4YS3 - chains G and I of the 10 polymer chains in the assembly; structure by X-ray diffraction, 3.00 A resolution.

# Chain G
Molecule: Histone H2A
Organism: Xenopus laevis
UniProtKB: Q6AZJ8 (Q6AZJ8_XENLA); residues 1014-1120 here correspond to UniProt positions 15-121 (UniProt number = residue number - 999)
Amino-acid sequence (107 residues; each row starts with the number of its first residue):
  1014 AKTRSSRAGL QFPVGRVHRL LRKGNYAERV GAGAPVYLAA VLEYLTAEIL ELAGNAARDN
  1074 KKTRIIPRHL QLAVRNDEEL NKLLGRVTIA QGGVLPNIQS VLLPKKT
Unresolved in the structure: 1120

# Chain I
Molecule: 147-nt DNA strand
Sequence (147 nucleotides; numbered 1 to 147; the number before each row is that of its first residue):
     1 ATCAATATCC ACCTGCAGAT ACTACCAAAA GTGTATTTGG AAACTGCTCC ATCAAAAGGC
    61 ATGTTCAGCT GGAATCCAGC TGAACATGCC TTTTGATGGA GCAGTTTCCA AATACACTTT
   121 TGGTAGTATC TGCAGGTGGA TATTGAT

# Chain G / chain I interface
Pairs across the interface (16):
  Arg1029(G) with DG122(I), hydrogen bond to the phosphate; DG123(I), salt bridge to the phosphate
  Arg1035(G) with DT113(I), salt bridge to the phosphate
  Arg1042(G) with DA112(I), sugar contact; DT113(I), phosphate contact
  Val1043(G) with DA112(I), sugar contact; DT113(I), hydrogen bond to the phosphate
  Gly1044(G) with DA112(I), phosphate contact
  Ala1045(G) with DA112(I), hydrogen bond to the phosphate
  Lys1075(G) with DC133(I), phosphate contact; DA134(I), salt bridge to the phosphate
  Thr1076(G) with DG132(I), sugar contact; DC133(I), hydrogen bond to the phosphate
  Arg1077(G) with DG132(I), hydrogen bond to the sugar; DC133(I), hydrogen bond to the phosphate
  Lys1118(G) with DT70(I), salt bridge to the phosphate
Other interface residues (no listed pair), chain G (12 interface residues in all): Glu1041, Lys1074
Other interface residues (no listed pair), chain I (9 interface residues in all): DC69

# In short
Chain G and chain I form an interface of 12 and 9 residues respectively; the contacts include 6 hydrogen bonds
and 4 salt bridges. Polar pairs include Arg1077(G)-DG132(I), Arg1029(G)-DG122(I) and Val1043(G)-DT113(I).
Chain G is Histone H2A (Xenopus laevis) and chain I is a 147-nt DNA strand; the structure, Nucleosome
disassembly by RSC and SWI/SNF is enhanced by H3 acetylation near the nucleosome dyad axis, was determined by
X-ray diffraction (same publication as 4XZQ and 4Z66).
